Entry 7ZZY (electron microscopy, 3.30 A resolution); this record covers chains E and F of the 8 polymer chains in the assembly.

# Chain E (and F)
Molecule: Cellulose biosynthesis protein
Source organism: Komagataeibacter hansenii ATCC 23769
Notes: chain F of this document is another copy of the same molecule, construct and numbering; everything in this record applies to it too
Reference sequence: Q76KJ6 (Q76KJ6_KOMHA); residues 2-156 here = UniProt positions 2-156
Sequence (183 residues; numbered -26 to 156; the number before each row is that of its first residue; numbers below 1 keep their minus sign (Met-26 is residue -26)):
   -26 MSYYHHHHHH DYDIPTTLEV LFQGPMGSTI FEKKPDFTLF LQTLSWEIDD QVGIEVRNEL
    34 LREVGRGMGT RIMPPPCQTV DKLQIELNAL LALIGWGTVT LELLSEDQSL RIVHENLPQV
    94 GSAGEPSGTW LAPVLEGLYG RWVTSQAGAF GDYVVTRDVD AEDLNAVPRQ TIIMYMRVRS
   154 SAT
Unresolved in the structure: -26 to 5, 120-121, 133-138, 152-156
Differences from the reference sequence: initiating methionine (-26); expression tag (-25 to 1)

# Chain E / chain F interface
Contacting residue pairs (45; chain E residue first):
  Lys6(E) - Ile67(F)
  Lys7(E) - Asp9(F)  salt bridge
  Pro8(E) - Gly68(F)
  Asp9(E) - Lys7(F)  salt bridge
  Asp9(E) - Ile67(F)  hydrogen bond (backbone-backbone)
  Asp9(E) - Trp69(F)  hydrogen bond (backbone-side chain)
  Phe10(E) - Leu14(F)  hydrophobic
  Leu12(E) - Met41(F)  hydrophobic
  Leu12(E) - Arg44(F)
  Phe13(E) - Leu14(F)  hydrophobic
  Phe13(E) - Val37(F)  hydrophobic
  Phe13(E) - Met41(F)  hydrophobic
  Phe13(E) - Leu104(F)  hydrophobic
  Leu14(E) - Phe10(F)  hydrophobic
  Leu14(E) - Phe13(F)  hydrophobic
  Leu14(E) - Leu14(F)  hydrophobic
  Gln15(E) - Arg44(F)
  Thr16(E) - Val37(F)
  Thr16(E) - Gly40(F)
  Thr16(E) - Met41(F)
  Thr16(E) - Arg44(F)
  Leu17(E) - Leu17(F)  hydrophobic
  Leu17(E) - Val37(F)  hydrophobic
  Glu20(E) - Leu33(F)
  Glu20(E) - Glu36(F)
  Gln24(E) - Leu33(F)
  Gln24(E) - Glu36(F)  hydrogen bond
  Leu33(E) - Glu20(F)
  Leu33(E) - Gln24(F)
  Glu36(E) - Glu20(F)
  Glu36(E) - Gln24(F)
  Val37(E) - Phe13(F)  hydrophobic
  Val37(E) - Thr16(F)
  Val37(E) - Leu17(F)  hydrophobic
  Gly40(E) - Thr16(F)
  Met41(E) - Leu12(F)  hydrophobic
  Met41(E) - Thr16(F)
  Arg44(E) - Leu12(F)
  Arg44(E) - Gln15(F)
  Arg44(E) - Thr16(F)
  Ile67(E) - Lys6(F)
  Ile67(E) - Asp9(F)
  Gly68(E) - Pro8(F)
  Trp69(E) - Asp9(F)  hydrogen bond (side chain-backbone)
  Leu104(E) - Phe13(F)  hydrophobic
Also at the interface, not in a pair above, chain E (30 interface residues in all): Thr11, Leu34, Ile45, Ala65, Pro91, Val93, Val107
Also at the interface, not in a pair above, chain F (31 interface residues in all): Thr11, Trp19, Leu34, Ile45, Ala65, Pro91, Val93, Val107

# In short
30 residues of chain E and 31 residues of chain F are in contact; the contacts include 4 hydrogen bonds and 2
salt bridges. Polar contacts include Lys7(E)-Asp9(F), Asp9(E)-Trp69(F) and Gln24(E)-Glu36(F).
Both chains are Cellulose biosynthesis protein (Komagataeibacter hansenii ATCC 23769). Entry 7ZZY (Solution
BcsD structure) was determined by electron microscopy together with 7ZZQ from the same study.
